PDB entry 7EBH | X-ray diffraction, 1.96 A resolution | chain A

# Chain A
Name: [Pyruvate dehydrogenase (acetyl-transferring)] kinase isozyme 2, mitochondrial
Source organism: Homo sapiens
Notes: EC 2.7.11.2
Reference sequence: Q15119 (PDK2_HUMAN); residues 16-407 here = UniProt positions 16-407
Chain sequence (394 residues; row label = number of the first residue in the row):
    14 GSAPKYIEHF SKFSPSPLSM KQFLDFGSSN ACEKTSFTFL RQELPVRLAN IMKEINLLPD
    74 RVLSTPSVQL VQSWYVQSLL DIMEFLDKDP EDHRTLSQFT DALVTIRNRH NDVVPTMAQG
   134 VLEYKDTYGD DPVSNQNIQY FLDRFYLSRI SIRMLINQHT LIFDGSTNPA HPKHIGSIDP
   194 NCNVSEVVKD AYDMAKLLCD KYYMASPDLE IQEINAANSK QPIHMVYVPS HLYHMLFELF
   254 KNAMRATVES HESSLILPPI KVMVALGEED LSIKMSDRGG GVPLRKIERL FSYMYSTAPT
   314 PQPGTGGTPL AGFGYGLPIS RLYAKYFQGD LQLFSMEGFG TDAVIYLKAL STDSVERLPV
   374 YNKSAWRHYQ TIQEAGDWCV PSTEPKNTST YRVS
Unresolved in the structure: 179-184, 313-326, 375-407
Construct notes: expression tag (14-15)
Small-molecule neighbours: J0F (5-bromanyl-2-methyl-6-propyl-7H-pyrrolo[2,3-d]pyrimidine): Leu-252, Asn-255, Ala-256, Ala-259, Met-288, Asp-290, Gly-292, Gly-294, Val-295, Leu-303, Leu-330, Leu-346, Thr-354, Asp-355, Ala-356
Swiss-Prot annotation at these positions:
  - binding site (ATP): Glu-251 to Arg-258, Asp-290, Ser-309, Thr-310, Gly-325 to Leu-330
  - modified residue: Tyr-215 (Phosphotyrosine), Tyr-216 (Phosphotyrosine), Lys-376 (N6-succinyllysine)
  - natural variant: Gly-342 (G342R: In a glioblastoma multiforme sample)

# Summary
Bound to chain A: compound J0F. Curated annotation (UniProt) lists 17 ATP-binding residues.
Chain A is [Pyruvate dehydrogenase (acetyl-transferring)] kinase isozyme 2, mitochondrial (Homo sapiens); the
structure, Crystal structure of human pyruvate dehydrogenase kinase 2 in complex with compound 13, was
determined by X-ray diffraction, deposited together with 7EA0, 7EAS, 7EAT, 7EBB and 7EBG.
